Entry 3KER (X-ray diffraction, 2.78 A resolution); this record covers chains B and C of the 3 polymer chains in the assembly.

# Chain B (and C)
Name: D-dopachrome decarboxylase
Organism: Mus musculus
Notes: EC 4.1.1.84; chain C of this document is another copy of the same molecule, construct and numbering; everything in this record applies to it too
Reference sequence: O35215 (DOPD_MOUSE); residues 1-117 here correspond to UniProt positions 2-118 (UniProt number = residue number + 1)
Chain sequence (117 residues; row label = number of the first residue in the row):
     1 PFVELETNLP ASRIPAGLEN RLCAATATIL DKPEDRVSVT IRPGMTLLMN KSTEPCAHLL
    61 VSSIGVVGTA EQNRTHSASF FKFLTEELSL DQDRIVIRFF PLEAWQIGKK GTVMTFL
Covalently attached groups: 4-phenylpyrimidine (RW1) linked to P1
Ion coordination: Na+ near T46 (its only coordinating residue here)
Residues lining bound ligands: 4-phenylpyrimidine (RW1): F2, P33, R36, I107, K109, M114
From the paper describing this entry:
  - binding site for 4-phenylpyrimidine: P1

# Chain B / chain C interface
Pairs across the interface (57; chain B residue first):
  F2(B) with H58(C); V96(C), hydrophobic; R98(C)
  E4(B) with R98(C), salt bridge
  E19(B) with T46(C); L48(C); T53(C)
  N20(B) with L48(C)
  C23(B) with L48(C), hydrophobic
  E34(B) with K51(C), salt bridge
  D35(B) with N50(C); K51(C)
  R36(B) with N50(C), hydrogen bond
  V37(B) with L48(C)
  S38(B) with L48(C); H58(C), hydrogen bond
  V39(B) with T46(C); L47(C); L48(C), hydrogen bond (backbone-backbone)
  T40(B) with E6(C); T46(C)
  I41(B) with M45(C); T46(C), hydrogen bond (backbone-backbone)
  R42(B) with E6(C), salt bridge; R42(C); M45(C)
  M45(B) with M45(C), hydrophobic
  L102(B) with F100(C), hydrophobic
  W105(B) with V67(C); G68(C); T69(C); A70(C); N73(C); P101(C), hydrophobic
  Q106(B) with I97(C); R98(C); F99(C), hydrogen bond (backbone-backbone)
  I107(B) with I97(C)
  G108(B) with F81(C); V96(C); I97(C), hydrogen bond (backbone-backbone)
  K109(B) with F81(C)
  K110(B) with F81(C); Q92(C)
  G111(B) with R74(C); S77(C); A78(C), hydrogen bond (backbone-backbone); F81(C); Q92(C)
  T112(B) with R74(C); S77(C), hydrogen bond (backbone-side chain)
  V113(B) with A70(C), hydrophobic; N73(C); R74(C)
  T115(B) with A70(C)
  F116(B) with A70(C); R74(C)
Also at the interface, not in a pair above, chain C (28 interface residues in all): M49, E71

# In short
27 residues of chain B face 28 of chain C across their interface, with 8 hydrogen bonds and 3 salt bridges.
Polar pairs include E4(B)-R98(C), E34(B)-K51(C) and R42(B)-E6(C). Covalently linked 4-phenylpyrimidine: at
P1(B). From the paper: a binding site for 4-phenylpyrimidine at P1(B).
Both chains are D-dopachrome decarboxylase (Mus musculus). Entry 3KER (D-Dopachrome tautomerase (D-DT)/
macrophage migration inhibitory factor 2 (MIF2) complexed with inhibitor 4-IPP) was determined by X-ray
diffraction, deposited together with 4Q3F and 3KAN.
